6WWN - chains B and K of the 3 polymer chains in the assembly; structure by electron microscopy, 3.50 A resolution.

Chain B:
Protein: Tubulin beta-2B chain
Organism: Sus scrofa
Reference sequence: A0A287AGU7 (A0A287AGU7_PIG); numbering as in UniProt (aligned over 1-445)
Sequence (445 residues; row label = number of the first residue in the row):
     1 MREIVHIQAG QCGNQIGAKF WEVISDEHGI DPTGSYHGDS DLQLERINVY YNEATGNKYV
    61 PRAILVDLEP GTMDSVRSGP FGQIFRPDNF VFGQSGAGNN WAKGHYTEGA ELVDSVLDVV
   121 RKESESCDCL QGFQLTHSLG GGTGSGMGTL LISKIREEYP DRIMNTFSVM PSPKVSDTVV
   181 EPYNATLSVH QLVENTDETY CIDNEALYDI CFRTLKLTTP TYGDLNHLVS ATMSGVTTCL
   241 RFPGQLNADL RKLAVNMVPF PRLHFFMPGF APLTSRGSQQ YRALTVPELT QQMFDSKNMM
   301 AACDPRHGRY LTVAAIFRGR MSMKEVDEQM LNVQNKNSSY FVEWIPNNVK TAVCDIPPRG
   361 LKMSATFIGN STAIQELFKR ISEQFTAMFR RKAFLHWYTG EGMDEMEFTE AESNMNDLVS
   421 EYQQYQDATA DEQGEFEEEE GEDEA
Disordered / not traced: 430-445
Residues lining bound ligands:
  - GDP (guanosine-5'-diphosphate): Gly10, Gln11, Cys12, Gln15, Asp67, Glu69, Asn99, Ser138, Gly140, Gly141, Gly142, Thr143, Gly144, Val169, Asp177, Thr178, Asn204, Tyr222, Asn226
  - taxol (TA1): Glu22, Val23, Asp26, Glu27, Leu215, Leu217, Asp224, His227, Leu228, Ala231, Ser234, Phe270, Pro272, Leu273, Thr274, Arg276, Gln279, Arg318, Pro358, Arg359, Gly360, Leu361

Chain K:
Protein: Kinesin-like protein KIF14
Organism: Mus musculus
Reference sequence: L0N7N1 (KIF14_MOUSE); residues 391-748 here = UniProt positions 391-748
Sequence (363 residues; each row starts with the number of its first residue; note: 390 numbers in that range are skipped by the numbering (no residue carries them; nothing is unmodelled there); numbers below 1 keep their minus sign (Gly-4 is residue -4)):
    -4 GPLGS
   391 NSQVTVAVRV RPFSKREKTE KASQVVFTNG EEITVEHPDM KQVYSFIYDV SFWSFDECHP
   451 GYASQTTVYE TLAAPLLDRA FEGYNTCLFA YGQTGSGKSY TMMGLNEEPG IIPRFCEDLF
   511 AQIAKKQTSE VSYHLEMSFF EVYNEKIHDL LVCKGENGQR KQPLRAREHP VSGPYVEGLS
   571 MNVVSSYSDI QSWLELGNKQ RATAATGMND KSSRSHSVFT LVMTQTKTEV VEGEEHDHRI
   631 TSRINLVDLA GSERCSTAHS SGQRLKEGVS INKSLLTLGK VISALSEQAN GKRVFIPYRE
   691 STLTWLLKES LGGNSKTAMI ATVSPAASNI EETLSTLRYA TQARLIVNIA KVNEDMNA
Disordered / not traced: -4 to -3
Differences from the reference sequence: expression tag (-4 to 0)
Ion coordination: Mg2+: Ser489, Ser603 (together with ADP)
Residues lining bound ligands:
  - ADP (adenosine-5'-diphosphate): Arg399, Arg401, Pro402, Ser444, Gln483, Thr484, Gly485, Gly487, Lys488, Ser489, Tyr490, Asn599, Ser602, Ser603
  - aluminium fluoride (AF3): Gln483, Thr484, Lys488, Ser602, Ser603, Leu639, Ala640, Gly641
Curated features (UniProtKB/Swiss-Prot):
  - binding site (ATP): Gly482 to Ser489
What the authors report for this chain:
  - contacts within the chain: Arg604-Glu643 (salt bridge)

How chain B and chain K interact:
Residue-residue contacts (20; chain B residue first):
  Glu157(B) - Lys536(K)  salt bridge
  Phe260(B) - Lys670(K)
  Phe260(B) - Glu690(K)
  Pro261(B) - Glu690(K)
  Arg262(B) - Arg689(K)
  Met406(B) - Arg557(K)  hydrogen bond
  Met406(B) - Tyr565(K)
  Glu410(B) - Arg557(K)
  Glu410(B) - Glu558(K)
  Ser413(B) - Arg689(K)  hydrogen bond
  Asn414(B) - Arg689(K)
  Asp417(B) - Phe685(K)
  Asp417(B) - Arg689(K)  salt bridge
  Glu421(B) - Phe685(K)
  Glu421(B) - Glu690(K)
  Gln423(B) - Arg683(K)  hydrogen bond (backbone-side chain)
  Gln424(B) - Arg683(K)  hydrogen bond (side chain-backbone)
  Gln424(B) - Val684(K)
  Gln424(B) - Phe685(K)
  Asp427(B) - Arg683(K)  salt bridge
Interface residues without a listed pair, chain B (15 interface residues in all): Glu407, Thr409
Interface residues without a listed pair, chain K (11 interface residues in all): Pro560

In short:
15 residues of chain B face 11 of chain K across their interface; the contacts include 4 hydrogen bonds and 3
salt bridges. Polar contacts include Glu157(B)-Lys536(K), Asp417(B)-Arg689(K) and Asp427(B)-Arg683(K). Bound
to chain B: GDP and taxol. Chain K binds aluminium fluoride and ADP. From the paper: contacts within the chain
involving Arg604(K) and Glu643(K).
Chain B is Tubulin beta-2B chain (Sus scrofa) and chain K is Kinesin-like protein KIF14 (Mus musculus); the
structure, KIF14[391-748] - ADP-AlFx in complex with a microtubule, was determined by electron microscopy,
deposited together with 6WWE, 6WWF, 6WWG, 6WWH, 6WWI, 6WWJ and 13 further entries.
